Entry 4QW1 (X-ray diffraction, 2.90 A resolution); this record covers chains H and I of the 28 polymer chains in the assembly.

== Chain H ==
Protein: Proteasome subunit beta type-2
Organism: Saccharomyces cerevisiae
Notes: EC 3.4.25.1
UniProtKB: P25043 (PSB2_YEAST); residues 1-232 here correspond to UniProt positions 30-261 (UniProt number = residue number + 29)
Amino-acid sequence (232 residues; numbered 1 to 232; the number before each row is that of its first residue):
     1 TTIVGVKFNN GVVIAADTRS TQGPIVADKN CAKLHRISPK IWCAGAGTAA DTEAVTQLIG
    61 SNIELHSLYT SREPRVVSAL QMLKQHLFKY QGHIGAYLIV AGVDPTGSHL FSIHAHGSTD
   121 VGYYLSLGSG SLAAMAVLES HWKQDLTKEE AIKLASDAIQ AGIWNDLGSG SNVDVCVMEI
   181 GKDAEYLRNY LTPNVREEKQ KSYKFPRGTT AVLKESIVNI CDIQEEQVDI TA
Disordered / not traced: 227-232
Covalent attachments: bortezomib (BO2) linked to Thr1
Residues lining bound ligands: bortezomib (BO2; N-[(1R)-1-(dihydroxyboryl)-3-methylbutyl]-N-(pyrazin-2-ylcarbonyl)-L-phenylalaninamide): Arg19, Ser20, Thr21, Gln22, Cys31, Lys33, Gly45, Ala46, Gly47, Thr48, Ala49, Thr52, Gly168
Swiss-Prot annotation at these positions:
  - active site: Thr1 (Nucleophile)

== Chain I ==
Protein: Proteasome subunit beta type-3
Organism: Saccharomyces cerevisiae
Notes: EC 3.4.25.1
UniProtKB: P25451 (PSB3_YEAST); residues 0-204 here correspond to UniProt positions 1-205 (UniProt number = residue number + 1)
Amino-acid sequence (205 residues; each row starts with the number of its first residue; numbering starts at 0):
     0 MSDPSSINGG IVVAMTGKDC VAIACDLRLG SQSLGVSNKF EKIFHYGHVF LGITGLATDV
    60 TTLNEMFRYK TNLYKLKEER AIEPETFTQL VSSSLYERRF GPYFVGPVVA GINSKSGKPF
   120 IAGFDLIGCI DEAKDFIVSG TASDQLFGMC ESLYEPNLEP EDLFETISQA LLNAADRDAL
   180 SGWGAVVYII KKDEVVKRYL KMRQD
Disordered / not traced: 0
Metal / ion sites: Mg2+ site 1: Ala174, Asp177, Ser180; Mg2+ site 2: Asp204 (shared with 3 residues of chain Y)
Swiss-Prot annotation at these positions:
  - modified residue: Ser30 (Phosphoserine)
  - cross-link: Lys69 (Glycyl lysine isopeptide (Lys-Gly) (interchain with G-Cter in ubiquitin))

== Interface between chain H and chain I ==
Pairs across the interface (62; chain H residue first):
  Ile25(H) - Asp143(I)
  Ile25(H) - Phe146(I)  hydrophobic
  Val26(H) - Phe146(I)
  Ala27(H) - Asp130(I)
  Ala27(H) - Phe146(I)
  Asp28(H) - Asp130(I)
  Lys29(H) - Glu150(I)  salt bridge
  Ala49(H) - Cys128(I)  hydrophobic
  Ala50(H) - Tyr95(I)
  Ala50(H) - Ile126(I)  hydrophobic
  Ala50(H) - Cys128(I)
  Asp51(H) - Tyr95(I)  hydrogen bond
  Asp51(H) - Arg98(I)  salt bridge
  Ala54(H) - Tyr95(I)
  Tyr90(H) - Phe99(I)  hydrophobic
  His93(H) - Arg98(I)
  His93(H) - Phe99(I)
  Ile94(H) - Phe99(I)  hydrophobic
  Arg196(H) - Glu150(I)  salt bridge
  Lys199(H) - Glu150(I)
  Lys199(H) - Ser151(I)
  Lys199(H) - Tyr153(I)  hydrogen bond (side chain-backbone)
  Ser202(H) - Glu154(I)  hydrogen bond
  Tyr203(H) - Ser151(I)
  Tyr203(H) - Leu152(I)  hydrophobic
  Lys204(H) - Asp161(I)  salt bridge
  Phe205(H) - Leu152(I)  hydrophobic
  Phe205(H) - Glu164(I)
  Phe205(H) - Gln168(I)
  Arg207(H) - Glu160(I)  salt bridge
  Arg207(H) - Asp161(I)  salt bridge
  Arg207(H) - Glu164(I)
  Gly208(H) - Glu164(I)  hydrogen bond (backbone-side chain)
  Thr209(H) - Glu164(I)  hydrogen bond (backbone-side chain)
  Thr210(H) - Glu164(I)  hydrogen bond (backbone-side chain)
  Thr210(H) - Ser167(I)
  Thr210(H) - Gln168(I)  hydrogen bond
  Thr210(H) - Leu199(I)
  Ala211(H) - Leu199(I)
  Ala211(H) - Lys200(I)  hydrogen bond (backbone-backbone)
  Val212(H) - Phe163(I)  hydrophobic
  Val212(H) - Tyr198(I)
  Leu213(H) - Tyr198(I)  hydrogen bond (backbone-backbone)
  Leu213(H) - Leu199(I)
  Leu213(H) - Lys200(I)
  Lys214(H) - Lys196(I)
  Lys214(H) - Arg197(I)
  Lys214(H) - Tyr198(I)  hydrogen bond (backbone-backbone)
  Glu215(H) - Lys196(I)
  Glu215(H) - Arg197(I)  salt bridge
  Ser216(H) - Val195(I)
  Ser216(H) - Lys196(I)  hydrogen bond (backbone-backbone)
  Ile217(H) - Val194(I)
  Val218(H) - His44(I)
  Val218(H) - Tyr187(I)  hydrophobic
  Val218(H) - Val194(I)  hydrogen bond (backbone-backbone)
  Val218(H) - Lys196(I)
  Asn219(H) - His44(I)
  Ile220(H) - Gly46(I)
  Ile220(H) - Phe49(I)  hydrophobic
  Ile220(H) - Val194(I)  hydrophobic
  Asp222(H) - Lys74(I)  salt bridge
Other interface residues (no listed pair), chain H (35 interface residues in all): Thr48, Pro206
Other interface residues (no listed pair), chain I (38 interface residues in all): His47, Asp124, Asp134, Leu157, Glu158, Thr165, Leu171

== Summary ==
Chain H and chain I form an interface of 35 and 38 residues respectively; the contacts include 12 hydrogen
bonds and 8 salt bridges. Among the polar pairs are Lys29(H)-Glu150(I), Asp51(H)-Arg98(I) and
Arg196(H)-Glu150(I). Covalently linked bortezomib: at Thr1(H).
Chain H is Proteasome subunit beta type-2 and chain I is Proteasome subunit beta type-3, both from
Saccharomyces cerevisiae; the structure, yCP beta5-A50V mutant in complex with bortezomib, was determined by
X-ray diffraction, deposited together with 4QUX, 4QUY, 4QV0, 4QV1, 4QV3, 4QV4 and 42 further entries.
